PDB entry 6P70 | X-ray diffraction, 3.05 A resolution | chains D and G of the 8 polymer chains in the assembly

== Chain D ==
Protein: DNA-directed RNA polymerase subunit beta'
Source organism: Thermus thermophilus
Notes: EC 2.7.7.6
UniProt: Q8RQE8 (RPOC_THET8); residue numbers follow UniProt; this construct covers 1-1524
Sequence (1524 residues; row label = number of the first residue in the row):
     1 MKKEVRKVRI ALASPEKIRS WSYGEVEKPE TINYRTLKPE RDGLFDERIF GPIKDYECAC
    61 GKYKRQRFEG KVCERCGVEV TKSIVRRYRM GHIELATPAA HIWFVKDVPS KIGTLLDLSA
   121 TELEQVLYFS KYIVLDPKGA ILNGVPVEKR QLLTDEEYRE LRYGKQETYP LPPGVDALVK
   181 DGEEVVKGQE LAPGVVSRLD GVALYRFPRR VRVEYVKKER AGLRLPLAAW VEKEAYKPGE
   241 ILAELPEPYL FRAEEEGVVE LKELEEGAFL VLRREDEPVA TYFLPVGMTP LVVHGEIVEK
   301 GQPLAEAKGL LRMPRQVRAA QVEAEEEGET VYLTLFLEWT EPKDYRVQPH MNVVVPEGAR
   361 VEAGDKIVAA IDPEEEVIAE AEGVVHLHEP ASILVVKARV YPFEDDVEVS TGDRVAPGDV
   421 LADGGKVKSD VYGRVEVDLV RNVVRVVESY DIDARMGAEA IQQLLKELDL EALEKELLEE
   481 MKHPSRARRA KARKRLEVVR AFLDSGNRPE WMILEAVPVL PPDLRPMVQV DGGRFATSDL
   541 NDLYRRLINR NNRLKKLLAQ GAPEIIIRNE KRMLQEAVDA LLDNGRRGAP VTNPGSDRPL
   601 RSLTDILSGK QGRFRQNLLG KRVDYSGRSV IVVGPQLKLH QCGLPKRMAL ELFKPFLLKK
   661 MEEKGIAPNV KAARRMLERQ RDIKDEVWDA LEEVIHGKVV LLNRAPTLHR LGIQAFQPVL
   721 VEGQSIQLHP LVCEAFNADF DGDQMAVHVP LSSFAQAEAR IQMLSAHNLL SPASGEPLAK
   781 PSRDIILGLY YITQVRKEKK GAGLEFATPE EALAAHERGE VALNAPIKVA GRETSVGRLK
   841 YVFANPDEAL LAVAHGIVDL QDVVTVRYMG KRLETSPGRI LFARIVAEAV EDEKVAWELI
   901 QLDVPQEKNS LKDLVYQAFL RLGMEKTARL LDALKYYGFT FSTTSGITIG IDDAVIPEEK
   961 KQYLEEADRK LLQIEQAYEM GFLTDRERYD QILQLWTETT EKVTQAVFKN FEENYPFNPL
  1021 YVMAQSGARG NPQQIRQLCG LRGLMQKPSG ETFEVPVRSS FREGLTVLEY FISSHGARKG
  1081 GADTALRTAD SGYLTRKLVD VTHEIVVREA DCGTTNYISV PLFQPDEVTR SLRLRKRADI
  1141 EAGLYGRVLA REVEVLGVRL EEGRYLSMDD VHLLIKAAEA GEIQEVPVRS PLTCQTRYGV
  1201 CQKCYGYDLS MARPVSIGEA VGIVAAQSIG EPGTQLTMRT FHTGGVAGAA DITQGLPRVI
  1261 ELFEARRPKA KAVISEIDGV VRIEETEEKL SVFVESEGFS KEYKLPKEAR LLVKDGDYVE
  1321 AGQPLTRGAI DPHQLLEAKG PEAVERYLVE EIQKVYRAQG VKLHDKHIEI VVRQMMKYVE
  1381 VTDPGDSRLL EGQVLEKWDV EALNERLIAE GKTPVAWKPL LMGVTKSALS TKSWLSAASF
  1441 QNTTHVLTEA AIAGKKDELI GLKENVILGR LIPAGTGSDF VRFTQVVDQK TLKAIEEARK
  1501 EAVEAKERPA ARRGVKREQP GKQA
Not modelled in the structure: 1-2, 1239-1252, 1503-1524
Metal / ion sites: Zn2+ site 1: Cys58, Cys60, Cys73, Cys76; Mg2+ site 1: Asp739, Asp741, Asp743; Mg2+ site 2: Lys840 (shared with 1 residue of chain B); Zn2+ site 2: Cys1112, Cys1194, Cys1201, Cys1204

== Chain G ==
Molecule: 21-nt DNA strand
Sequence (21 nucleotides; each row starts with the number of its first residue):
     2 CCTCCCGGCA AATTGTCCGG C
Not modelled in the structure: 2, 21-22
Metal / ion sites: Mg2+: DC18 (shared with 1 residue of chain F)

== How chain D and chain G interact ==
Contacting residue pairs (22):
  Lys106(D) - DC10(G)  salt bridge to the phosphate
  Ser485(D) - DC3(G)  hydrogen bond to the phosphate
  Arg486(D) - DC3(G)  hydrogen bond to the phosphate
  Arg586(D) - DC10(G)  salt bridge to the phosphate
  Lys610(D) - DT14(G)  salt bridge to the phosphate
  Lys610(D) - DT15(G)  salt bridge to the phosphate
  Arg615(D) - DA13(G)  salt bridge to the phosphate
  Arg622(D) - DT17(G)  salt bridge to the phosphate
  Arg628(D) - DG16(G)  sugar contact
  Arg628(D) - DT17(G)  sugar contact
  Ala705(D) - DT15(G)  base contact
  Ala705(D) - DG16(G)  sugar contact
  Pro706(D) - DT15(G)  base contact
  Thr1088(D) - DT14(G)  hydrogen bond to the base
  Ala1089(D) - DT14(G)  sugar contact
  Gly1092(D) - DT14(G)  sugar contact
  Tyr1093(D) - DA12(G)  sugar contact
  Tyr1093(D) - DA13(G)  sugar contact
  Tyr1093(D) - DT14(G)  sugar contact
  Gln1441(D) - DA12(G)  sugar contact
  Asn1442(D) - DA11(G)  sugar contact
  Asn1442(D) - DA12(G)  hydrogen bond to the phosphate
Also at the interface, not in a pair above, chain D (19 interface residues in all): Ala487, Thr1443, Thr1444

== Overview ==
Chain D and chain G form an interface of 19 and 9 residues respectively, with 4 hydrogen bonds and 6 salt
bridges. Polar pairs include Thr1088(D)-DT14(G), Ser485(D)-DC3(G) and Arg486(D)-DC3(G). The Zn2+ site 1 is
built by Cys58(D), Cys60(D), Cys73(D) and Cys76(D).
Chain D is DNA-directed RNA polymerase subunit beta' (Thermus thermophilus) and chain G is a 21-nt DNA strand;
the structure, X-ray crystal structure of bacterial RNA polymerase and pyrBI promoter complex, was determined
by X-ray diffraction together with 6OVR, 6OVY, 6OW3, 6OY5, 6OY6, 6OY7 and 6P71 from the same study.
